PDB entry 7XV6 | X-ray diffraction, 2.30 A resolution | chains D and B of the 4 polymer chains in the assembly

# Chain D
Molecule: 18-nt DNA strand
Sequence (18 nucleotides; numbered 1 to 18; the number before each row is that of its first residue):
     1 CTGACCTTTG ACCTCTGC

# Chain B
Protein: NR2C2 protein
From: Homo sapiens
UniProtKB: A0A7L2NB91 (A0A7L2NB91_9PASS); residue numbers follow UniProt; this construct covers 113-196
Amino-acid sequence (84 residues; numbered 113 to 196; the number before each row is that of its first residue):
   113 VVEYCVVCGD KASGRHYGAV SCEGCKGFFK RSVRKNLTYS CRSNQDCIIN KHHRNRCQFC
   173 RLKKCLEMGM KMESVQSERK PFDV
Not modelled in the structure: 190-196
Ion coordination: Zn2+ site 1: Cys-117, Cys-120, Cys-134, Cys-137; Zn2+ site 2: Cys-153, Cys-159, Cys-169, Cys-172
Reported in the primary citation:
  - binding site for the 18-nt DNA strand: Arg-127, Tyr-129, Glu-135, Lys-138, Lys-142, Arg-143, Arg-146, Gln-188, Arg-191
  - self-association interface (contacts with another copy of this molecule); pairs are residue here / residue on that copy: His-164/Ser-189 (water-mediated contact), Arg-168/Ser-189 (hydrogen bond)
  - mutagenesis - R168A (12-fold), S189A (12-fold): decreased binding to dsDNA
  - mutagenesis - Y129A, K138A, K142A, R143A, R146A, N167A, R191A (60-fold): decreased binding to the 18-nt DNA strand
  - disease-associated variants - R168L, R191W: decreased binding to the 18-nt DNA strand
  - disease-associated variants - R127C (280-fold), N167K (>60-fold): increased binding to the 18-nt DNA strand
  - disease-associated variants - R173Q: decreased signaling
  - disease-associated variants - N167K: decreased signaling in response to target gene

# Chain D / chain B interface
Pairs across the interface (14):
  DT8(D) / Lys-147(B)  salt bridge to the phosphate
  DT8(D) / Gln-170(B)  phosphate contact
  DT9(D) / Phe-140(B)  phosphate contact
  DT9(D) / Arg-143(B)  salt bridge to the phosphate
  DT9(D) / Asn-167(B)  sugar contact
  DT9(D) / Gln-170(B)  hydrogen bond to the phosphate
  DG10(D) / Glu-135(B)  sugar contact
  DG10(D) / Gly-136(B)  sugar contact
  DG10(D) / Arg-143(B)  hydrogen bond to the base
  DG10(D) / Arg-166(B)  salt bridge to the phosphate
  DG10(D) / Asn-167(B)  hydrogen bond to the phosphate
  DG10(D) / Arg-173(B)  salt bridge to the phosphate
  DA11(D) / Glu-135(B)  base contact
  DC12(D) / Glu-135(B)  hydrogen bond to the base
Also at the interface, not in a pair above, chain D (6 interface residues in all): DC13
Also at the interface, not in a pair above, chain B (11 interface residues in all): Asp-122, Lys-138

# Overview
The interface between chain D and chain B involves 6 residues on one side and 11 on the other, with 4 hydrogen
bonds and 4 salt bridges. Polar pairs include DG10(D)/Arg-143(B), DC12(D)/Glu-135(B) and DT9(D)/Gln-170(B).
The paper reports a binding site for the 18-nt DNA strand at Arg-127(B), Tyr-129(B) and Glu-135(B) among
others; Y129A, K138A and K142A of chain B, among others, reduce binding to the 18-nt DNA strand; 14
substitutions were tested in all.
Here chain D is an 18-nt DNA strand and chain B is NR2C2 protein (Homo sapiens). Entry 7XV6 (Crystal structure
of the Human TR4 DNA-Binding Domain with C-terminal extension (DBD-CTE) Homodimer Bound to DR1 ...) was
determined by X-ray diffraction (same publication as 7XV8, 7XV9 and 7XVA).
